Entry 3RFZ (X-ray diffraction, 2.80 A resolution); this record covers chains B and C of the 3 polymer chains in the assembly.

== Chain B ==
Protein: Outer membrane usher protein, type 1 fimbrial synthesis
From: Escherichia coli
Reference sequence: C6UL88 (C6UL88_ECOBR); residues 1-833 here correspond to UniProt positions 46-878 (UniProt number = residue number + 45)
Chain sequence (843 residues; row label = number of the first residue in the row):
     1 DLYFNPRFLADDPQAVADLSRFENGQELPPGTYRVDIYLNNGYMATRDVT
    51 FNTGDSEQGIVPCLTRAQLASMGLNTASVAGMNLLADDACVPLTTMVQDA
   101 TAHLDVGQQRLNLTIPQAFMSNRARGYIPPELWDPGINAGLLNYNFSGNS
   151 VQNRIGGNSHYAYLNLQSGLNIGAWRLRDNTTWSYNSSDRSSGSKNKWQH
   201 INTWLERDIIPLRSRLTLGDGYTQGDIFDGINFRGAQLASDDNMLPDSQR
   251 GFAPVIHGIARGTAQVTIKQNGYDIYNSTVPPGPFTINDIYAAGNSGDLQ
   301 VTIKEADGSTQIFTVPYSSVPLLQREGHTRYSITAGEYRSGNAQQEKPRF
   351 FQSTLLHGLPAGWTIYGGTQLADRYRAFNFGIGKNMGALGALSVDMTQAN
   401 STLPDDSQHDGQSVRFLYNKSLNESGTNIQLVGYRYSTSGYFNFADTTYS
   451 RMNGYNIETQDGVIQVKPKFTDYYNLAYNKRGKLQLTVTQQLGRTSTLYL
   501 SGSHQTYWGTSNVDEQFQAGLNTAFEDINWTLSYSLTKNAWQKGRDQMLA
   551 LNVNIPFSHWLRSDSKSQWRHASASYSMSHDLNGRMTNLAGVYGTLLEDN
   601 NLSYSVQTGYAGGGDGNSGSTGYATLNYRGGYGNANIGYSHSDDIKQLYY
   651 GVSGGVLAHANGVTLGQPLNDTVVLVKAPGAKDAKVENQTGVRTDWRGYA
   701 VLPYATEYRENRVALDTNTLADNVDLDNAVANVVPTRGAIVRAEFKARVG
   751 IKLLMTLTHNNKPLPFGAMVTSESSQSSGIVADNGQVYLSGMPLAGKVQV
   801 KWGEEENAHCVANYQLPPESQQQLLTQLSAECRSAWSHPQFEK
Unresolved in the structure: 1-25, 188-195, 454-473, 805-807, 835-843
Construct notes: expression tag (834-843)
Disulfide bonds: Cys63-Cys90, Cys810-Cys832

== Chain C ==
Protein: Chaperone protein fimC
From: Escherichia coli
Reference sequence: P59590 (FIMC_ECOL6); residues 1-205 here correspond to UniProt positions 37-241 (UniProt number = residue number + 36)
Chain sequence (211 residues; row label = number of the first residue in the row):
     1 GVALGATRVIYPAGQKQVQLAVTNNDENSTYLIQSWVENADGVKDGRFIV
    51 TPPLFAMKGKKENTLRILDATNNQLPQDRESLFWMNVKAIPSMDKSKLTE
   101 NTLQLAIISRIKLYYRPAKLALPPDQAAEKLRFRRSANSLTLINPTPYYL
   151 TVTELNAGTRVLENALVPPMGESAVKLPSDAGSNITYRTINDYGALTPKM
   201 TGVMEHHHHHH
Unresolved in the structure: 179-182, 206-211
Construct notes: expression tag (206-211)

== How chain B and chain C interact ==
Residue-residue contacts (35):
  Arg562(B) - Ala121(C)  hydrogen bond (side chain-backbone)
  Arg562(B) - Leu122(C)
  Arg562(B) - Pro123(C)
  Ser563(B) - Asp125(C)  hydrogen bond
  Asp564(B) - Pro123(C)
  Asp564(B) - Pro124(C)
  Glu687(B) - Gln19(C)  hydrogen bond
  Arg712(B) - Glu62(C)  salt bridge
  Asp716(B) - Gln19(C)
  Thr717(B) - Gln17(C)  hydrogen bond
  Thr717(B) - Gln19(C)  hydrogen bond
  Thr717(B) - Arg66(C)
  Asn718(B) - Gln17(C)  hydrogen bond
  Asn718(B) - Gln19(C)
  Val724(B) - Arg66(C)
  Asp725(B) - Arg66(C)  salt bridge
  Asn728(B) - Lys61(C)  hydrogen bond
  Asn728(B) - Asn63(C)
  Ala729(B) - Asn63(C)
  Ala729(B) - Thr64(C)
  Val730(B) - Glu62(C)
  Val730(B) - Thr64(C)
  Lys752(B) - Arg66(C)
  Leu754(B) - Ile49(C)  hydrophobic
  Phe766(B) - Leu32(C)  hydrophobic
  Phe766(B) - Gln34(C)
  Phe766(B) - Leu54(C)  hydrophobic
  Ile780(B) - Leu32(C)  hydrophobic
  Ile780(B) - Leu54(C)  hydrophobic
  Val781(B) - Leu54(C)
  Ala782(B) - Leu54(C)  hydrophobic
  Asp783(B) - Lys44(C)
  Tyr788(B) - Thr51(C)
  Tyr788(B) - Pro53(C)
  Leu825(B) - Ile49(C)  hydrophobic
Interface residues without a listed pair, chain B (29 interface residues in all): Leu715, Leu720, Asp727, Asn784, Gln786, Leu824, Gln827
Interface residues without a listed pair, chain C (25 interface residues in all): Lys16, Pro52, Leu68, Ile90, Leu120, Tyr148

== In short ==
29 residues of chain B face 25 of chain C across their interface, with 7 hydrogen bonds and 2 salt bridges.
Polar contacts include Arg712(B)-Glu62(C), Asp725(B)-Arg66(C) and Arg562(B)-Ala121(C).
Here chain B is Outer membrane usher protein, type 1 fimbrial synthesis and chain C is Chaperone protein fimC,
both from Escherichia coli. Entry 3RFZ (Crystal structure of the FimD usher bound to its cognate FimC:FimH
substrate) was determined by X-ray diffraction (same publication as 3OHN).
